PDB entry 8VAS | electron microscopy, 3.80 A resolution | chains A and E of the 9 polymer chains in the assembly

== Chain A ==
Protein: DNA polymerase III subunit delta
Source organism: Escherichia coli
Reference sequence: P28630 (HOLA_ECOLI); numbering as in UniProt (aligned over 1-343)
Sequence (343 residues; row label = number of the first residue in the row):
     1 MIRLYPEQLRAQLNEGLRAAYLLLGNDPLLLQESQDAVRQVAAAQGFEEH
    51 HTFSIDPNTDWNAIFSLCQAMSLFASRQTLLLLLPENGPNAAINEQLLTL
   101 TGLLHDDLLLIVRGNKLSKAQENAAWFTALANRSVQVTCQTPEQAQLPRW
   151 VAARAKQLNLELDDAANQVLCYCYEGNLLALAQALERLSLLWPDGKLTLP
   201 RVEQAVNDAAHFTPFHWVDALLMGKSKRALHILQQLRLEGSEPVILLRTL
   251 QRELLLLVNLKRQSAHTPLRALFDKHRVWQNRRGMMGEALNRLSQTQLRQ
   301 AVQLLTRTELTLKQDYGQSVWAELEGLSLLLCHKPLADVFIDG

== Chain E ==
Protein: DNA polymerase III subunit delta'
Source organism: Escherichia coli
Reference sequence: P28631 (HOLB_ECOLI); residue numbers follow UniProt; this construct covers 1-334
Sequence (337 residues; row label = number of the first residue in the row; numbers below 1 keep their minus sign (Gly-2 is residue -2)):
    -2 GPHMRWYPWLRPDFEKLVASYQAGRGHHALLIQALPGMGDDALIYALSRY
    48 LLCQQPQGHKSCGHCRGCQLMQAGTHPDYYTLAPEKGKNTLGVDAVREVT
    98 EKLNEHARLGGAKVVWVTDAALLTDAAANALLKTLEEPPAETWFFLATRE
   148 PERLLATLRSRCRLHYLAPPPEQYAVTWLSREVTMSQDALLAALRLSAGS
   198 PGAALALFQGDNWQARETLCQALAYSVPSGDWYSLLAALNHEQAPARLHW
   248 LATLLMDALKRHHGAAQVTNVDVPGLVAELANHLSPSRLQAILGDVCHIR
   298 EQLMSVTGINRELLITDLLLRIEHYLQPGVVLPVPHL
Construct notes: expression tag (-2 to 0)
What the authors report for this chain:
  - mutagenesis - K130A: decreased catalytic activity

== How chain A and chain E interact ==
Contacting residue pairs (25):
  Gln251(A) - Asn307(E)  hydrogen bond
  Leu255(A) - Glu309(E)
  Leu255(A) - Thr313(E)
  Val258(A) - Tyr230(E)
  Arg262(A) - Tyr230(E)
  Arg299(A) - Leu317(E)  hydrogen bond (side chain-backbone)
  Arg299(A) - Arg318(E)
  Arg299(A) - His321(E)
  Val302(A) - Asp314(E)
  Val302(A) - Leu317(E)  hydrophobic
  Gln303(A) - Asp314(E)
  Gln303(A) - Arg318(E)
  Leu305(A) - Leu310(E)  hydrophobic
  Thr306(A) - Leu310(E)
  Thr306(A) - Leu311(E)
  Thr306(A) - Asp314(E)
  Glu309(A) - Asn307(E)
  Glu309(A) - Leu310(E)
  Leu310(A) - Gln299(E)
  Lys313(A) - Val303(E)
  Lys313(A) - Thr304(E)
  Lys313(A) - Gly305(E)  hydrogen bond (side chain-backbone)
  Lys313(A) - Ile306(E)
  Gln314(A) - Val303(E)
  Gly343(A) - Arg318(E)  hydrogen bond (backbone-side chain)
Other interface residues (no listed pair), chain A (17 interface residues in all): Asn259, Val339, Asp342
Other interface residues (no listed pair), chain E (17 interface residues in all): Ser302, Val328

== Summary ==
Chain A and chain E each contribute 17 residues to their interface; the contacts include 4 hydrogen bonds.
Among the polar pairs are Gln251(A)-Asn307(E), Arg299(A)-Leu317(E) and Lys313(A)-Gly305(E). From the paper:
K130A of chain E reduces catalytic activity.
Here chain A is DNA polymerase III subunit delta and chain E is DNA polymerase III subunit delta', both from
Escherichia coli. Entry 8VAS (Structure of the E. coli clamp loader bound to the beta clamp in an
Altered-Collar conformation) was determined by electron microscopy together with 8VAL, 8VAM, 8VAN, 8VAP, 8VAQ,
8VAR and 8VAT from the same study.
